6INI - chain A; structure by X-ray diffraction, 1.70 A resolution.

Chain A:
Protein: UDP-glycosyltransferase 76G1
Organism: Stevia rebaudiana
Notes: EC 2.4.1.-
UniProtKB: Q6VAB4 (U76G1_STERE); numbering as in UniProt (aligned over 1-458)
Sequence (466 residues; each row starts with the number of its first residue):
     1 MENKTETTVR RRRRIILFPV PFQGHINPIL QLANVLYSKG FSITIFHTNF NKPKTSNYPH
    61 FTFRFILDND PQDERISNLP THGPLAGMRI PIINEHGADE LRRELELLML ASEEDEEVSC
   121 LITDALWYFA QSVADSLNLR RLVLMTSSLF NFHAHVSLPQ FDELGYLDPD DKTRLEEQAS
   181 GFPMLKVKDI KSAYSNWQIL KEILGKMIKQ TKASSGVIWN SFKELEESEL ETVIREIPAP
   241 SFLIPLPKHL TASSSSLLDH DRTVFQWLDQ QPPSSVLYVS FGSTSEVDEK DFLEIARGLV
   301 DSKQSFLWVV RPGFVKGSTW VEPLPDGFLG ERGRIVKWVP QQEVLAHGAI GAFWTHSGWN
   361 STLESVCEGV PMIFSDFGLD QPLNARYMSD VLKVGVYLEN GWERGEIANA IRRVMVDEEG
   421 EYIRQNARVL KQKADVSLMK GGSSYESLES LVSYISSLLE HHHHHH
Disordered / not traced: 1-10, 461-466
Construct notes: expression tag (459-466)
Swiss-Prot annotation at these positions:
  - active site: His25 (Proton acceptor), Asp124 (Charge relay)
  - binding site (rebaudioside A): His25, Thr146, Ser147, His155, Trp359, Asp380, Gln381
  - binding site (rubusoside): His25
  - binding site (UDP): Asn27, Ser283, Trp338, Val339, His356 to Glu364
  - mutagenesis: His25 (H25A/N: Abolishes catalytic activity), Leu126 (L126I: Reduces catalytic efficiency 780-fold for stevioside), Met145 (M145F: Reduces catalytic efficiency 19-fold for stevioside; M145W: Reduces catalytic efficiency 780-fold for stevioside), Thr146 (T146A: Reduces catalytic efficiency 78-fold for stevioside), Ser147 (S147A: Reduces catalytic efficiency 173-fold for stevioside; S147N: Reduces catalytic efficiency 142-fold for stevioside; S147T: Reduces catalytic efficiency 142-fold for stevioside), Asn151 (N151A: Reduces catalytic efficiency 16-fold for stevioside; N151Q: Reduces catalytic efficiency 4-fold for stevioside), His155 (H155A: Reduces catalytic efficiency 3.5-fold for stevioside; H155R: Reduces catalytic efficiency 29-fold for stevioside; H155W: Reduces catalytic efficiency 25-fold for stevioside), Leu200 (L200I: Reduces catalytic efficiency 4-fold for stevioside), Leu204 (L204I: Reduces catalytic efficiency 2.6-fold for stevioside), Met207 (M207F: Reduces catalytic efficiency 3.6-fold for stevioside; M207W: Reduces catalytic efficiency 13-fold for stevioside), Leu379 (L379I: Reduces catalytic efficiency 2.5-fold for stevioside)
Residues lining bound ligands:
  - Rubusoside (AQ9; 1-O-[(8alpha,9beta,10alpha,13alpha)-13-(beta-D-glucopyranosyloxy)-18-oxokaur-16-en-18-yl]-beta-D-glucopyranose): Lys223, Glu224, Leu230, Ile234, Pro240, Ser241, Phe242, Leu243, Gly441, Gly442, Ser443, Glu446, Ser447, Ser450
  - AUO ((8alpha,9beta,10alpha,13alpha)-13-{[beta-D-glucopyranosyl-(1->2)-[beta-D-glucopyranosyl-(1->3)]-beta-D-glucopyranosyl]oxy}kaur-16-en-18-oic acid): Phe22, Gly24, His25, Pro84, Leu85, Gly87, Met88, Ile90, Pro91, Leu126, Thr146, Ser147, His155, Asn196, Ile199, Leu200, Ile203, Leu204, Thr284, Gly358, Trp359, Asn360, Leu379, Asp380, Gln381, Asn384
  - UDP (uridine-5'-diphosphate): Gln23, Gly24, Asn27, Tyr278, Ser280, Gly282, Ser283, Thr284, Val309, Trp338, Val339, Gln341, His356, Gly358, Trp359, Asn360, Ser361, Glu364, Gln381
From the paper describing this entry:
  - binding site for AUO: Phe22, His25, Leu85, Met88, Ile90, Ser147, His155, Asn196, Ile199, Leu200, Ile203, Leu379, Asp380
  - mutagenesis - H25N: abolished catalytic activity
  - catalytic residues: His25, Asp124 (proposed by the authors, not directly observed)
  - contacts within the chain: His25-Asp124
  - mutagenesis - D124N: decreased expression

Overview:
Chain A binds UDP, compound AUO and Rubusoside. Curated annotation (UniProt) lists active-site residues His25
and Asp124, 7 rebaudioside A-binding residues, rubusoside-binding residue His25 and 13 UDP-binding residues.
From the paper: catalytic residues His25 and Asp124; H25N abolishes catalytic activity.
Chain A is UDP-glycosyltransferase 76G1 (Stevia rebaudiana); the structure, a glycosyltransferase complex with
UDP and the product, was determined by X-ray diffraction, deposited together with 6INF, 6ING and 6INH.
